PDB entry 6N47 | X-ray diffraction, 2.60 A resolution | chains B and C of the 6 polymer chains in the assembly

# Chain B
Protein: Tubulin beta-2B chain
From: Bos taurus
Reference sequence: Q6B856 (TBB2B_BOVIN); residue numbers follow UniProt; this construct covers 1-445
Chain sequence (445 residues; row label = number of the first residue in the row):
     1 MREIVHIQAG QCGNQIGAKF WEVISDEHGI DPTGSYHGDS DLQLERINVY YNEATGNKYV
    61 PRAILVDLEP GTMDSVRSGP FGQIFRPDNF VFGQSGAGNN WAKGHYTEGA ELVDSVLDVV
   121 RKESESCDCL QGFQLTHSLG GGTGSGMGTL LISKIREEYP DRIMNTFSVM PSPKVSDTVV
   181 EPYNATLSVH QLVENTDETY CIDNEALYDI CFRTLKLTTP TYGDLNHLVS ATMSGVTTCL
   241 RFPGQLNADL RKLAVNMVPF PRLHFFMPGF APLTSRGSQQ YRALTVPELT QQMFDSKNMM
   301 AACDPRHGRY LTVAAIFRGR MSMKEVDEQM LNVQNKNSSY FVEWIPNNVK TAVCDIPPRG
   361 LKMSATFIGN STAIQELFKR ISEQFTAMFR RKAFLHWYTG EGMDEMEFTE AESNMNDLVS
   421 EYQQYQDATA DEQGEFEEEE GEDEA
Unresolved in the structure: 429-445
Ion coordination: Mg2+: Q11 (together with GDP); Ca2+ near E111 (its only coordinating residue here)
Small-molecule neighbours:
  - GDP (guanosine-5'-diphosphate): A9, G10, Q11, C12, Q15, I16, D67, N99, S138, G140, G141, G142, T143, G144, V169, P171, V175, S176, D177, E181, N204, L207, Y222, L225, N226
  - KB4 (4-(2-chloropyrido[3,2-d]pyrimidin-4-yl)-7-methoxy-3,4-dihydroquinoxalin-2(1H)-one): V236, C239, L240, L246, A248, D249, K252, L253, N256, M257, T312, V313, A314, A315, I316, N348, K350, T351, A352
Curated features (UniProtKB/Swiss-Prot):
  - motif: M1 to I4 (MREI motif)
  - binding site (GTP): Q11, E69, S138, G142, T143, G144, N204, N226
  - binding site (Mg(2+)): E69
  - modified residue: S40 (Phosphoserine), T55 (Phosphothreonine), K58 (N6-acetyllysine), S172 (Phosphoserine), T285 (Phosphothreonine), T290 (Phosphothreonine), R318 (Omega-N-methylarginine), E438 (5-glutamyl polyglutamate)
  - cross-link (Glycyl lysine isopeptide (Lys-Gly)): K58 (interchain with G-Cter in ubiquitin), K324 (interchain with G-Cter in ubiquitin)

# Chain C
Protein: Tubulin alpha-1B chain
From: Sus scrofa
Reference sequence: Q2XVP4 (TBA1B_PIG); residues 1-450 here = UniProt positions 1-450
Chain sequence (450 residues; numbered 1 to 450; the number before each row is that of its first residue):
     1 MRECISIHVG QAGVQIGNAC WELYCLEHGI QPDGQMPSDK TIGGGDDSFN TFFSETGAGK
    61 HVPRAVFVDL EPTVIDEVRT GTYRQLFHPE QLITGKEDAA NNYARGHYTI GKEIIDLVLD
   121 RIRKLADQCT GLQGFLVFHS FGGGTGSGFT SLLMERLSVD YGKKSKLEFS IYPAPQVSTA
   181 VVEPYNSILT THTTLEHSDC AFMVDNEAIY DICRRNLDIE RPTYTNLNRL ISQIVSSITA
   241 SLRFDGALNV DLTEFQTNLV PYPRIHFPLA TYAPVISAEK AYHEQLSVAE ITNACFEPAN
   301 QMVKCDPRHG KYMACCLLYR GDVVPKDVNA AIATIKTKRS IQFVDWCPTG FKVGINYQPP
   361 TVVPGGDLAK VQRAVCMLSN TTAIAEAWAR LDHKFDLMYA KRAFVHWYVG EGMEEGEFSE
   421 AREDMAALEK DYEEVGVDSV EGEGEEEGEE
Unresolved in the structure: 442-450
Ion coordination: Ca2+: D39, T41, G44, E55
Small-molecule neighbours:
  - GTP: G10, Q11, A12, Q15, I16, D69, E71, D98, A99, A100, N101, S140, G142, G143, G144, T145, G146, I171, P173, V177, S178, T179, E183, N206, Y224, L227, N228, I231
  - KB4 (4-(2-chloropyrido[3,2-d]pyrimidin-4-yl)-7-methoxy-3,4-dihydroquinoxalin-2(1H)-one): N101, T179, A180, V181
Curated features (UniProtKB/Swiss-Prot):
  - motif: M1 to C4 (MREC motif)
  - active site: E254
  - binding site (GTP): G10, Q11, A12, Q15, E71, A99, S140, G143, G144, T145, G146, T179, E183, N206, Y224, N228, L252
  - binding site (Mg(2+)): E71
  - modified residue: K40 (N6,N6,N6-trimethyllysine), S48 (Phosphoserine), S232 (Phosphoserine), Y282 (3'-nitrotyrosine), R339 (Omega-N-methylarginine), S439 (Phosphoserine), E443 (5-glutamyl polyglutamate), E445 (5-glutamyl polyglutamate)
  - cross-link (Glycyl lysine isopeptide (Lys-Gly)): K326 (interchain with G-Cter in ubiquitin), K370 (interchain with G-Cter in ubiquitin)

# Chain B / chain C interface
Contacting residue pairs (36; chain B residue first):
  N99(B) - E254(C)
  D177(B) - E254(C)
  D177(B) - K352(C)  hydrogen bond (backbone-side chain)
  T178(B) - E254(C)
  T178(B) - N258(C)
  V179(B) - N258(C)  hydrogen bond (backbone-side chain)
  V179(B) - P348(C)  hydrophobic
  V180(B) - T257(C)
  T219(B) - P325(C)
  T219(B) - K326(C)
  A387(B) - W346(C)
  M388(B) - W346(C)
  R390(B) - E441(C)  salt bridge
  R391(B) - Y262(C)  hydrogen bond (backbone-side chain)
  R391(B) - W346(C)
  R391(B) - E434(C)  hydrogen bond (side chain-backbone)
  R391(B) - V435(C)
  R391(B) - V437(C)  hydrogen bond (side chain-backbone)
  R391(B) - D438(C)
  R391(B) - S439(C)  hydrogen bond
  K392(B) - Y262(C)
  A393(B) - P261(C)
  A393(B) - Y262(C)
  A393(B) - W346(C)  hydrophobic
  F394(B) - T257(C)
  F394(B) - N258(C)
  F394(B) - V260(C)
  F394(B) - P261(C)  hydrogen bond (backbone-backbone)
  F394(B) - W346(C)  hydrophobic
  H396(B) - V260(C)  hydrogen bond (side chain-backbone)
  H396(B) - P261(C)
  H396(B) - Y262(C)
  H396(B) - P263(C)
  W397(B) - Q256(C)
  W397(B) - T257(C)  hydrogen bond (side chain-backbone)
  W397(B) - V260(C)  hydrogen bond (side chain-backbone)
Also at the interface, not in a pair above, chain B (19 interface residues in all): Q94, S95, G98, L395
Also at the interface, not in a pair above, chain C (23 interface residues in all): R2, N329, D345, C347

# Overview
Chain B and chain C form an interface of 19 and 23 residues respectively; the contacts include 10 hydrogen
bonds and 1 salt bridge. Polar pairs include R390(B)-E441(C), D177(B)-K352(C) and V179(B)-N258(C). Chain B
binds GDP and compound KB4.
Here chain B is Tubulin beta-2B chain (Bos taurus) and chain C is Tubulin alpha-1B chain (Sus scrofa). Entry
6N47 (The structure of SB-2-204-tubulin complex) was determined by X-ray diffraction.
